Entry 5XXN (X-ray diffraction, 2.05 A resolution); this record covers chains A and B.

# Chain A (and B)
Protein: Periplasmic beta-glucosidase
From: Bacteroides thetaiotaomicron (strain ATCC 29148 / DSM 2079 / NCTC 10582 / E50 / VPI-5482)
Notes: chain B of this document is another copy of the same molecule, construct and numbering; everything in this record applies to it too
UniProtKB: Q8A1U1 (Q8A1U1_BACTN); residue numbers follow UniProt; this construct covers 21-771
Sequence (760 residues; row label = number of the first residue in the row):
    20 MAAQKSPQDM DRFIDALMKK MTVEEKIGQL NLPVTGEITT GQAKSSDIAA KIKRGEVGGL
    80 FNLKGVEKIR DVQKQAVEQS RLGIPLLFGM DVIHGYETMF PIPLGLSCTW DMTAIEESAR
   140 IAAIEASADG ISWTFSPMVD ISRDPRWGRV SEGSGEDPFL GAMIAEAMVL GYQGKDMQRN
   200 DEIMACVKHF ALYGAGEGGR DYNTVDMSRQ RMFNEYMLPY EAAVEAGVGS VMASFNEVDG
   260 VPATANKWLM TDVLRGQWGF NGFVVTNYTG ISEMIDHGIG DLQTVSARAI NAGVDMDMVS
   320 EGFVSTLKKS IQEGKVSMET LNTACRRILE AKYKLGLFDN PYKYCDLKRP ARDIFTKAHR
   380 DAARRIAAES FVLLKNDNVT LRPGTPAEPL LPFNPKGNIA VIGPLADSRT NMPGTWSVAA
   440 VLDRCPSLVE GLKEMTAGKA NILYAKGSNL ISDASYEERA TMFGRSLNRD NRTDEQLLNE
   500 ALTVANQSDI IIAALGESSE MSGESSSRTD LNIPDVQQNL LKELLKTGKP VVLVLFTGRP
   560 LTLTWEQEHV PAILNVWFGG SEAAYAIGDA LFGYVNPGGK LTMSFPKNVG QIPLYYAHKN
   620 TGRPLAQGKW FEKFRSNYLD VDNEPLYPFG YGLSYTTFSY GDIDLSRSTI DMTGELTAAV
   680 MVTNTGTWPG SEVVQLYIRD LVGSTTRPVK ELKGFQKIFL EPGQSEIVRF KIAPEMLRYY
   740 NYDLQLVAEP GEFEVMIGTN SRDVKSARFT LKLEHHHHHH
Unresolved in the structure: 20-27, 56-63 (chain B: 20-27, 54-66, 772-779)
Differences from the reference sequence: expression tag (20, 772-779); engineered mutation N286 (Asp in Q8A1U1)

# Chain A / chain B interface
Pairs across the interface - 175 pairs, chain A then chain B:
  R165(A) with G609(B), hydrogen bond (side chain-backbone); I611(B), hydrogen bond (side chain-backbone)
  E216(A) with R230(B), salt bridge; Y614(B), hydrogen bond
  G217(A) with G609(B); I611(B); P612(B); Y637(B), hydrogen bond (backbone-side chain)
  R219(A) with S635(B), hydrogen bond; N636(B); Y637(B); N642(B)
  D220(A) with S635(B), hydrogen bond (backbone-side chain)
  Y221(A) with T620(B); R622(B), hydrogen bond; F633(B); R634(B); S635(B)
  N222(A) with T620(B); S635(B)
  T223(A) with R230(B); K618(B)
  D225(A) with M226(B); S227(B), hydrogen bond; R230(B), salt bridge
  M226(A) with D225(B); M226(B); S227(B)
  S227(A) with D225(B), hydrogen bond; M226(B); S227(B); D258(B)
  R228(A) with Y741(B), hydrogen bond
  R230(A) with E216(B), salt bridge; T223(B); D225(B), salt bridge
  F254(A) with R622(B)
  E256(A) with K618(B), salt bridge; T705(B), hydrogen bond
  D258(A) with S227(B); Q229(B), hydrogen bond (backbone-side chain); Y741(B)
  G259(A) with T704(B); T705(B), hydrogen bond (backbone-backbone)
  V260(A) with Y741(B), hydrophobic
  W267(A) with Y741(B)
  Y287(A) with R622(B), hydrogen bond (backbone-side chain)
  T288(A) with R622(B)
  E292(A) with G621(B); R622(B), salt bridge
  D295(A) with N619(B), hydrogen bond (backbone-side chain); T620(B); G621(B); P623(B)
  H296(A) with T620(B), hydrogen bond (backbone-backbone); G621(B), hydrogen bond (side chain-backbone); T705(B)
  G297(A) with L700(B); V701(B); G702(B), hydrogen bond (backbone-backbone)
  I298(A) with V701(B); G702(B); T704(B); T705(B)
  G299(A) with V701(B)
  R307(A) with S703(B), hydrogen bond (side chain-backbone)
  Y475(A) with L638(B); D639(B)
  R478(A) with W629(B); F630(B); L638(B), hydrogen bond (side chain-backbone)
  M481(A) with K632(B)
  F482(A) with K632(B); F633(B), hydrophobic
  M520(A) with L638(B)
  E523(A) with R622(B), salt bridge; K632(B), hydrogen bond (backbone-side chain); F633(B)
  S524(A) with F630(B); K632(B), hydrogen bond (backbone-side chain); F633(B), hydrogen bond (side chain-backbone); R634(B)
  S525(A) with K632(B), hydrogen bond; L638(B)
  S526(A) with Y637(B); L638(B), hydrogen bond (backbone-backbone)
  R527(A) with L638(B); D639(B)
  T528(A) with N607(B), hydrogen bond; G609(B); Y637(B); D639(B), hydrogen bond; V640(B)
  D529(A) with D639(B), hydrogen bond (backbone-side chain)
  N607(A) with T528(B), hydrogen bond
  V608(A) with G609(B)
  G609(A) with R165(B), hydrogen bond (backbone-side chain); G217(B); T528(B); V608(B)
  Q610(A) with T528(B)
  I611(A) with R165(B), hydrogen bond (backbone-side chain); G217(B)
  P612(A) with G217(B)
  Y614(A) with E216(B), hydrogen bond
  K618(A) with T223(B); E256(B), salt bridge
  N619(A) with D295(B), hydrogen bond (side chain-backbone)
  T620(A) with Y221(B); N222(B); D295(B); H296(B), hydrogen bond (backbone-backbone)
  G621(A) with E292(B); D295(B); H296(B), hydrogen bond (backbone-side chain)
  R622(A) with Y221(B), hydrogen bond; F254(B); Y287(B), hydrogen bond (side chain-backbone); T288(B); E292(B), salt bridge; E523(B), salt bridge
  P623(A) with D295(B)
  W629(A) with R478(B)
  F630(A) with R478(B); S524(B)
  K632(A) with M481(B); F482(B); E523(B), hydrogen bond (side chain-backbone); S524(B), hydrogen bond (side chain-backbone); S525(B), hydrogen bond
  F633(A) with Y221(B); F482(B), hydrophobic; E523(B); S524(B), hydrogen bond (backbone-side chain)
  R634(A) with Y221(B); S524(B), hydrogen bond (backbone-side chain)
  S635(A) with R219(B), hydrogen bond; D220(B), hydrogen bond (side chain-backbone); Y221(B); N222(B)
  N636(A) with S524(B)
  Y637(A) with G217(B), hydrogen bond (side chain-backbone); R219(B); S526(B); T528(B)
  L638(A) with Y475(B); R478(B), hydrogen bond (backbone-side chain); M520(B); S525(B); S526(B), hydrogen bond (backbone-backbone); R527(B)
  D639(A) with Y475(B); R527(B); T528(B), hydrogen bond; D529(B), hydrogen bond (side chain-backbone)
  V640(A) with T528(B)
  N642(A) with R219(B)
  L700(A) with G297(B)
  V701(A) with G297(B); I298(B); G299(B)
  G702(A) with G297(B), hydrogen bond (backbone-backbone); I298(B)
  S703(A) with R307(B), hydrogen bond (backbone-side chain)
  T704(A) with G259(B); I298(B)
  T705(A) with E256(B), hydrogen bond; G259(B), hydrogen bond (backbone-backbone); P261(B); H296(B); I298(B)
  Y741(A) with R228(B), hydrogen bond; D258(B); V260(B), hydrophobic; W267(B)
Interface residues without a listed pair, chain A (79 interface residues in all): R162, G218, Q229, P261, N265, E519, E631
Interface residues without a listed pair, chain B (78 interface residues in all): G218, N265, E519, Q610, E631

# In short
79 residues of chain A and 78 residues of chain B are in contact; the contacts include 54 hydrogen bonds and
10 salt bridges. Polar contacts include E216(A)-R230(B), D225(A)-R230(B) and E256(A)-K618(B).
Both chains are Periplasmic beta-glucosidase (Bacteroides thetaiotaomicron (strain ATCC 29148 / DSM 2079 /
NCTC 10582 / E50 / VPI-5482)). Entry 5XXN (Crystal Structure of mutant (D286N) beta-glucosidase from
Bacteroides thetaiotaomicron in complex with sophorose) was determined by X-ray diffraction (same publication
as 5XXL, 5XXM and 5XXO).
